Entry 7WWV (electron microscopy, 3.20 A resolution); this record covers chains G and O of the 11 polymer chains in the assembly.

[Chain G]
Name: Csy3
Source organism: Vibrio phage ICP1_2011_A
UniProtKB: M1Q7R8 (M1Q7R8_9CAUD); residue numbers follow UniProt; this construct covers 1-306
Chain sequence (327 residues; row label = number of the first residue in the row; numbers below 1 keep their minus sign (Met-20 is residue -20)):
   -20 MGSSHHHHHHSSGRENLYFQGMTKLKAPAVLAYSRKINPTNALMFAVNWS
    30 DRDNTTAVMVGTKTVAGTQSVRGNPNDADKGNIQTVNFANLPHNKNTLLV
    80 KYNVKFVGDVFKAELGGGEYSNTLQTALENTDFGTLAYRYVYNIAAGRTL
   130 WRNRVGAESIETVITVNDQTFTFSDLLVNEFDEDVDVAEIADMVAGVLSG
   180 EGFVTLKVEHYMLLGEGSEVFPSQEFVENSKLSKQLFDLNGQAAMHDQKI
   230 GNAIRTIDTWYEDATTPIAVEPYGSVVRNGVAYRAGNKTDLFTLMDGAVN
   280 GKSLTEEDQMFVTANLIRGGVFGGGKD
Disordered / not traced: -20 to 2, 304-306
Differences from the reference sequence: initiating methionine (-20); expression tag (-19 to 0)

[Chain O]
Molecule: target strand DNA
Source organism: Vibrio phage ICP1_2011_A
Sequence (60 nucleotides; each row starts with the number of its first residue; numbers below 1 keep their minus sign (DC-10 is residue -10)):
   -10 CGTTTACAGCAATTTAAATAGGGAAGATAAGCAAAGGGTTGACGAAAGCC
    40 CTTTGTCCCT
Disordered / not traced: -10 to 2, 49

[Interface between chain G and chain O]
Pairs across the interface (16; chain G residue first):
  Ala8(G) with DG30(O), sugar contact
  Val9(G) with DG30(O), sugar contact; DA31(O), sugar contact
  Gln48(G) with DC21(O), sugar contact
  Val50(G) with DA23(O), sugar contact
  Gly60(G) with DG20(O), sugar contact
  Asn61(G) with DC21(O), sugar contact; DA22(O), hydrogen bond to the base
  Ile62(G) with DG20(O), base contact; DC21(O), sugar contact
  Gln63(G) with DC21(O), phosphate contact; DA22(O), hydrogen bond to the base
  Phe205(G) with DG26(O), base contact
  Ser212(G) with DA22(O), hydrogen bond to the base
  Val300(G) with DT29(O), base contact; DG30(O), base contact
Other interface residues (no listed pair), chain G (15 interface residues in all): Lys59, Leu94, Gly302, Gly303
Other interface residues (no listed pair), chain O (10 interface residues in all): DG27, DT28

[Summary]
Chain G and chain O form an interface of 15 and 10 residues respectively, with 3 hydrogen bonds. Among the
polar pairs are Asn61(G)-DA22(O), Gln63(G)-DA22(O) and Ser212(G)-DA22(O).
Here chain G is Csy3 and chain O is target strand DNA, both from Vibrio phage ICP1_2011_A. Entry 7WWV (DNA
bound-ICP1 Csy complex) was determined by electron microscopy (same publication as 7WKO, 7WKP and 7WWU).
